Entry 3BJ1 (X-ray diffraction, 1.90 A resolution); this record covers chains A and C of the 4 polymer chains in the assembly.

# Chain A (and C)
Molecule: hemoglobin alpha
Source organism: Perca flavescens
Notes: chain C of this document is another copy of the same molecule, construct and numbering; everything in this record applies to it too
Chain sequence (142 residues; row label = number of the first residue in the row):
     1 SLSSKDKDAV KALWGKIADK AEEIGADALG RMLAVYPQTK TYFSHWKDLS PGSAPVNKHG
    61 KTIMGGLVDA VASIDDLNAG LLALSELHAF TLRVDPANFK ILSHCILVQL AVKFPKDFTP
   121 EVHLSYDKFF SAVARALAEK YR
Bound ions: heme Fe near His-88 (its only coordinating residue here)
Ligand contacts:
  - acetyl group (ACE): Ser-1, Leu-2, Lys-128, Arg-135
  - heme (HEM): Met-32, Thr-39, Tyr-42, Phe-43, His-45, Trp-46, His-59, Thr-62, Ile-63, Gly-66, Leu-67, Leu-84, Leu-87, His-88, Leu-92, Val-94, Asn-98, Phe-99, Leu-102, Ile-106, Val-133, Leu-137

# How chain A and chain C interact
Contacting residue pairs (12; chain A residue first):
  Ser-1(A) / Glu-139(C)  hydrogen bond
  Leu-124(A) / Arg-142(C)
  Asp-127(A) / Arg-142(C)  salt bridge
  Lys-128(A) / Arg-142(C)  hydrogen bond (side chain-backbone)
  Ser-131(A) / Arg-142(C)  hydrogen bond
  Arg-135(A) / Arg-135(C)
  Glu-139(A) / Ser-1(C)  hydrogen bond
  Glu-139(A) / Arg-135(C)  salt bridge
  Arg-142(A) / Leu-124(C)
  Arg-142(A) / Asp-127(C)  salt bridge
  Arg-142(A) / Lys-128(C)  hydrogen bond (backbone-side chain)
  Arg-142(A) / Ser-131(C)  hydrogen bond
Other interface residues (no listed pair), chain A (9 interface residues in all): Asn-78
Other interface residues (no listed pair), chain C (9 interface residues in all): Asn-78

# In short
The chain A/chain C interface involves 9 residues from each chain; the contacts include 6 hydrogen bonds and 3
salt bridges. Among the polar pairs are Asp-127(A)/Arg-142(C), Glu-139(A)/Arg-135(C) and Ser-1(A)/Glu-139(C).
Bound to chain A: heme and acetyl group.
Both chains are hemoglobin alpha (Perca flavescens). Entry 3BJ1 (met-Perch Hemoglobin at pH 5.7) was
determined by X-ray diffraction, deposited together with 2QSP, 2QSS, 2R1H, 3BJ2 and 3BJ3.
